Entry 2AZC (X-ray diffraction, 2.01 A resolution); this record covers chains A and B.

== Chain A (and B) ==
Molecule: Protease retropepsin
Source organism: Human immunodeficiency virus 1
Notes: EC 3.4.23.16; chain B of this document is another copy of the same molecule, construct and numbering; everything in this record applies to it too
Reference sequence: P03367 (POL_HV1BR); residues 1-99 here correspond to UniProt positions 69-167 (UniProt number = residue number + 68)
Sequence (99 residues; each row starts with the number of its first residue):
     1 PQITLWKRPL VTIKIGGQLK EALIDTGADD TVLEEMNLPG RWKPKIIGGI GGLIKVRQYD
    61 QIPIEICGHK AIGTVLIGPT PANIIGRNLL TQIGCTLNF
Differences from the reference sequence: variant Lys7 (Gln75 in P03367), Asn37 (Ser105 in P03367); engineered mutation Ile24 (Leu92 in P03367), Ile46 (Met114 in P03367), Leu53 (Phe121 in P03367), Pro63 (Leu131 in P03367), Ile77 (Val145 in P03367), Ala82 (Val150 in P03367)
Ligand contacts: TL-3, C2 symmetric inhibitor (3TL; benzyl [(1S,4S,7S,8R,9R,10S,13S,16S)-7,10-dibenzyl-8,9-dihydroxy-1,16-dimethyl-4,13-bis(1-methylethyl)-2,5,12,15,18-pentaoxo-20-phenyl-19-oxa-3,6,11,14,17-pentaazaicos-1-yl]carbamate): Leu23, Asp25, Gly27, Ala28, Asp29, Asp30, Val32, Lys45, Ile46, Ile47, Gly48, Gly49, Ile50, Leu53, Thr80, Pro81, Ile84

== Chain A / chain B interface ==
Residue-residue contacts - 93 pairs, chain A then chain B:
  Pro1(A) with Leu97(B); Asn98(B); Phe99(B), hydrogen bond (backbone-backbone)
  Gln2(A) with Thr96(B), hydrogen bond; Leu97(B); Asn98(B), hydrogen bond
  Ile3(A) with Thr96(B); Leu97(B), hydrogen bond (backbone-backbone)
  Leu5(A) with Thr26(B); Arg87(B), hydrogen bond (backbone-side chain); Leu90(B), hydrophobic; Thr91(B); Cys95(B)
  Trp6(A) with Arg87(B), hydrogen bond (backbone-side chain); Thr91(B)
  Lys7(A) with Arg87(B)
  Arg8(A) with Asp29(B), salt bridge; Arg87(B)
  Pro9(A) with Thr26(B); Arg87(B); Leu97(B), hydrophobic
  Leu23(A) with Gly27(B)
  Ile24(A) with Thr26(B), hydrogen bond (backbone-side chain); Leu97(B), hydrophobic
  Asp25(A) with Asp25(B); Thr26(B); Gly27(B), hydrogen bond (side chain-backbone)
  Thr26(A) with Leu5(B); Pro9(B); Ile24(B), hydrogen bond (side chain-backbone); Asp25(B); Thr26(B), hydrogen bond (backbone-side chain); Leu97(B)
  Gly27(A) with Leu23(B); Asp25(B), hydrogen bond (backbone-side chain)
  Asp29(A) with Arg8(B), salt bridge
  Ile47(A) with Ile50(B), hydrophobic
  Gly48(A) with Ile50(B)
  Gly49(A) with Ile50(B)
  Ile50(A) with Ile47(B); Gly48(B); Gly49(B); Ile50(B); Gly51(B), hydrogen bond (backbone-backbone); Gly52(B); Ile54(B), hydrophobic; Thr80(B)
  Gly51(A) with Gly51(B); Gly52(B)
  Gly52(A) with Gly51(B)
  Ile54(A) with Ile50(B)
  Cys67(A) with Phe99(B), hydrophobic
  His69(A) with Phe99(B)
  Arg87(A) with Leu5(B), hydrogen bond (side chain-backbone); Trp6(B), hydrogen bond (side chain-backbone); Lys7(B); Arg8(B); Pro9(B)
  Leu90(A) with Leu5(B), hydrophobic
  Thr91(A) with Leu5(B); Trp6(B)
  Ile93(A) with Phe99(B)
  Gly94(A) with Asn98(B); Phe99(B)
  Cys95(A) with Leu5(B); Leu97(B), hydrophobic; Asn98(B); Phe99(B), hydrophobic
  Thr96(A) with Gln2(B), hydrogen bond; Ile3(B); Thr96(B); Leu97(B); Asn98(B), hydrogen bond (backbone-backbone)
  Leu97(A) with Pro1(B); Gln2(B); Ile3(B), hydrogen bond (backbone-backbone); Pro9(B), hydrophobic; Ile24(B), hydrophobic; Thr26(B); Cys95(B), hydrophobic; Thr96(B)
  Asn98(A) with Pro1(B); Gln2(B), hydrogen bond; Gly94(B); Cys95(B); Thr96(B), hydrogen bond (backbone-backbone); Asn98(B), hydrogen bond
  Phe99(A) with Pro1(B), hydrogen bond (backbone-backbone); Cys67(B), hydrophobic; His69(B); Ile93(B); Gly94(B); Cys95(B), hydrophobic
Other interface residues (no listed pair), chain A (36 interface residues in all): Thr4, Val32, Ile66
Other interface residues (no listed pair), chain B (38 interface residues in all): Thr4, Leu53, Pro81, Ile84

== Overview ==
36 residues of chain A and 38 residues of chain B are in contact; the contacts include 21 hydrogen bonds and 2
salt bridges. Polar contacts include Arg8(A)-Asp29(B), Gln2(A)-Thr96(B) and Gln2(A)-Asn98(B). Chain A binds
TL-3, C2 symmetric inhibitor.
Both chains are Protease retropepsin (Human immunodeficiency virus 1). Entry 2AZC (HIV-1 Protease NL4-3 6X
mutant) was determined by X-ray diffraction (same publication as 2AZ8, 2AZ9 and 2AZB).
